6C26 - chains A and 2 of the 8 polymer chains in the assembly; structure by electron microscopy, 3.50 A resolution.

# Chain A
Protein: Dolichyl-diphosphooligosaccharide--protein glycosyltransferase subunit STT3
Source organism: Saccharomyces cerevisiae (strain ATCC 204508 / S288c)
Notes: EC 2.4.99.18
UniProt: P39007 (STT3_YEAST); residue numbers follow UniProt; this construct covers 1-718
Sequence (718 residues; each row starts with the number of its first residue):
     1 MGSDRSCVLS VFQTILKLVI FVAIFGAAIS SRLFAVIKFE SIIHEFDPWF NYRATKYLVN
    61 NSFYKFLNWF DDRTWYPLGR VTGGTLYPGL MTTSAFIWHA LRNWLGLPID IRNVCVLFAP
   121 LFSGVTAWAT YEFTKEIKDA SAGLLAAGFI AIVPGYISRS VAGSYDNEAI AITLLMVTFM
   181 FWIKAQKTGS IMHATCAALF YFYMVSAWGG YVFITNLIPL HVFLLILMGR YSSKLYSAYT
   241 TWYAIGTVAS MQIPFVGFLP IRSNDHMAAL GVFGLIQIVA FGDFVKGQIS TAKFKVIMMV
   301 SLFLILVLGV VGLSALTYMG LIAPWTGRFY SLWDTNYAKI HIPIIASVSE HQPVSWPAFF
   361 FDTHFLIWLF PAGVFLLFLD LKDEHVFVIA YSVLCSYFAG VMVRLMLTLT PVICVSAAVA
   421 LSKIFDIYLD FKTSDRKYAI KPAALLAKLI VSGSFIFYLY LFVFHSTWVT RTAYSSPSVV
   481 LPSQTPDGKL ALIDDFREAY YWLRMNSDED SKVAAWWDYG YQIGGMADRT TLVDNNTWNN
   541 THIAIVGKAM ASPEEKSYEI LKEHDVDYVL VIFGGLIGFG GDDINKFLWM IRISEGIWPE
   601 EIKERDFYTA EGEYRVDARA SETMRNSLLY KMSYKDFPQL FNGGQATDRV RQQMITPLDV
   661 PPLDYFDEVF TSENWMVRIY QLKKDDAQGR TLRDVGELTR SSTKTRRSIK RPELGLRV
Disordered / not traced: 1-4, 298-350, 433-438, 483-489
Covalently attached groups: glycan linked to Asn539
Residues lining bound ligands:
  - EGY ((4R,7R)-4-hydroxy-N,N,N-trimethyl-4,9-dioxo-7-[(undecanoyloxy)methyl]-3,5,8-trioxa-4lambda~5~-phosphadocosan-1-aminium), molecule 1: Phe25, Ile29, Ser30, Leu33
  - EGY, molecule 2: Ile29, Leu33, Val36, Ile37, Ser41, Leu107, Arg112, Asn113, Leu117, Leu121
  - EGY, molecule 3: Leu58, Asn61, Ser62, Phe63, Thr92, Phe96, Trp98, His99
  - EGY, molecule 4: Tyr64, Leu67, Pro88, Thr92, Leu199, Phe202, Tyr203, Ser206, Ile253, Pro254
  - EGY, molecule 5: Leu220, Phe223, Leu224, Leu227, Met228, Arg230, Phe378, Ile389
  - EGY, molecule 6: Phe258, Ile261, Arg262, Met267, Gly271
What the authors report for this chain:
  - post-translational modification sites: Asn539
  - specificity-determining residues: Asp362 (proposed by the authors, not directly observed)
  - catalytic residues: Asp47, Asp166, Glu168, Trp208, Arg404
  - binding site for EGY: Arg112, Asn113

# Chain 2
Protein: Dolichyl-diphosphooligosaccharide--protein glycosyltransferase subunit OST2
Source organism: Saccharomyces cerevisiae (strain ATCC 204508 / S288c)
Notes: EC 2.4.99.18
UniProt: P46964 (OST2_YEAST); residue numbers follow UniProt; this construct covers 1-130
Sequence (130 residues; row label = number of the first residue in the row):
     1 MAKAPKANTP KVTSTSSAVL TDFQETFKTS KRAYFAQIEK YPKLKLIDTF CFFLVLLGVI
    61 QCTFIILIRD NFPFNAFLAG FIICVGQFVL LMSLRLQLCN SFPGISKNRA FAEFIVASLI
   121 LHFVCLHFIN
Disordered / not traced: 1-21, 130
Residues lining bound ligands:
  - EGY ((4R,7R)-4-hydroxy-N,N,N-trimethyl-4,9-dioxo-7-[(undecanoyloxy)methyl]-3,5,8-trioxa-4lambda~5~-phosphadocosan-1-aminium), molecule 1: Ile65, Ile66, Arg69, Asn71, Phe74
  - EGY, molecule 2: Arg109, Ala112, Ile115, Val116, Leu119
  - EGY, molecule 3: Ile120, Phe123, Val124, His127

# Interface between chain A and chain 2
Pairs across the interface (25; chain A residue first):
  Thr188(A) - Ile105(2)
  Gly189(A) - Phe102(2)
  Ser190(A) - Glu113(2)
  Ile191(A) - Ser93(2)
  Ile191(A) - Glu113(2)  hydrogen bond (backbone-side chain)
  Ile191(A) - Ala117(2)  hydrophobic
  Met192(A) - Glu113(2)
  Thr195(A) - Ala117(2)
  Ser233(A) - Leu96(2)
  Ser233(A) - Phe102(2)
  Tyr236(A) - Met92(2)  hydrophobic
  Ser237(A) - Ser93(2)  hydrogen bond
  Thr240(A) - Val89(2)
  Thr241(A) - Leu90(2)
  Ile245(A) - Leu121(2)  hydrophobic
  Val248(A) - Ile82(2)  hydrophobic
  Gln252(A) - Val124(2)
  Gln252(A) - His127(2)  hydrogen bond
  Gln252(A) - Phe128(2)
  Phe258(A) - Phe74(2)  hydrophobic
  Gln288(A) - Thr29(2)
  Gln288(A) - Ala33(2)
  Ile289(A) - Glu25(2)
  Ile289(A) - Thr26(2)
  Ala292(A) - Asp22(2)
Other interface residues (no listed pair), chain A (25 interface residues in all): Lys234, Ala244, Met251, Gln277, Val285, Lys295, Val296
Other interface residues (no listed pair), chain 2 (30 interface residues in all): Phe23, Ser30, Asn75, Leu78, Gly86, Phe88, Gln97, Pro103, Arg109, Cys125

# Overview
The interface between chain A and chain 2 involves 25 residues on one side and 30 on the other, with 3
hydrogen bonds. Polar contacts include Ile191(A)-Glu113(2), Ser237(A)-Ser93(2) and Gln252(A)-His127(2). The
paper reports catalytic residues Asp47(A), Asp166(A) and Glu168(A) among others; a binding site for EGY at
Arg112(A) and Asn113(A).
Here chain A is Dolichyl-diphosphooligosaccharide--protein glycosyltransferase subunit STT3 and chain 2 is
Dolichyl-diphosphooligosaccharide--protein glycosyltransferase subunit OST2, both from Saccharomyces
cerevisiae (strain ATCC 204508 / S288c). Entry 6C26 (The Cryo-EM structure of a eukaryotic oligosaccharyl
transferase complex) was determined by electron microscopy.
